Entry 5Y66 (X-ray diffraction, 2.34 A resolution); this record covers chain A.

[Chain A]
Name: Kynurenine 3-monooxygenase
Organism: Pseudomonas fluorescens
Notes: EC 1.14.13.9
Reference sequence: Q84HF5 (KMO_PSEFL); numbering as in UniProt (aligned over 2-461)
Amino-acid sequence (473 residues; each row starts with the number of its first residue; numbering starts at 0):
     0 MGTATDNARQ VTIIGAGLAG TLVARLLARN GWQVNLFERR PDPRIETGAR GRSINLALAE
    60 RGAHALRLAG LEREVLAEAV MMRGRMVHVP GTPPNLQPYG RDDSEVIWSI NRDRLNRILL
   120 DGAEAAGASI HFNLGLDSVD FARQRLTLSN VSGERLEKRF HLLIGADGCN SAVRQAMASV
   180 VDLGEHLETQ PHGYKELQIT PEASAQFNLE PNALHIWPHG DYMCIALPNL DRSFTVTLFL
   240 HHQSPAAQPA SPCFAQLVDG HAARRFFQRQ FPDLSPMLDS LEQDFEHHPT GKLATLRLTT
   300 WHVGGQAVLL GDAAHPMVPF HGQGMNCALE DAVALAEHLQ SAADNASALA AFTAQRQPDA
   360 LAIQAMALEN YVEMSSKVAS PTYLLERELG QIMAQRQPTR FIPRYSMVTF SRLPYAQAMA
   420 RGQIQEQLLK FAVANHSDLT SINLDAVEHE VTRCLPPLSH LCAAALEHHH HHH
Disordered / not traced: 0-7, 457-472
Differences from the reference sequence: expression tag (0-1, 462-472)
Residues lining bound ligands:
  - Ro 61-8048 (7ZR; 3,4-dimethoxy-N-[4-(3-nitrophenyl)-1,3-thiazol-2-yl]benzenesulfonamide): R84, Q96, E368, E372, Y382, E385, R386, G389, Q390, F400, I401, P402, R403, Y404, G421, Q424, E425, L428
  - FAD (flavin-adenine dinucleotide): I13, G14, A15, G16, L17, A18, G19, F36, E37, R38, R39, L55, A56, R111, L133, G134, L135, A165, D166, G167, A171, Y193, L292, L309, G310, D311, A312, P318, G321, Q322, G323, M324, N325, A327
  - L-kynurenine (KYN; (2S)-2-amino-4-(2-aminophenyl)-4-oxobutanoic acid): A56, R84, L213, I224, L226, F238, P318, F319, H320, G321, N369, M373, Y404, T408
UniProt features mapped onto this chain:
  - binding site (FAD): L17, A18, E37 to R39, A56, R111, L135, D311, M324, N325
  - binding site (L-kynurenine): R84, Y98, N369, Y404

[Summary]
Ligands of chain A: flavin-adenine dinucleotide, Ro 61-8048 and L-kynurenine. Curated annotation (UniProt)
lists 11 FAD-binding residues and 4 L-kynurenine-binding residues.
Chain A is Kynurenine 3-monooxygenase (Pseudomonas fluorescens); the structure, Crystal structure of
Pseudomonas fluorescens Kynurenine 3-monooxygenase in complex with L-KYN and Ro61-8048, was determined by
X-ray diffraction, deposited together with 5Y77 and 5Y7A.
